PDB entry 1URY | X-ray diffraction, 2.40 A resolution | chain A

[Chain A]
Name: Cytoglobin
From: Homo sapiens
UniProt: Q8WWM9 (CYGB_HUMAN); numbering as in UniProt (aligned over 1-190)
Sequence (190 residues; row label = number of the first residue in the row):
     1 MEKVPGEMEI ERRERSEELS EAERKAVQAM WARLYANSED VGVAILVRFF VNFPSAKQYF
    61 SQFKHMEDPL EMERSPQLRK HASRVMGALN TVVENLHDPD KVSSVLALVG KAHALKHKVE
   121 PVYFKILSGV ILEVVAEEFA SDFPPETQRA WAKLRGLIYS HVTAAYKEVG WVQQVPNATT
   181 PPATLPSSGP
Not modelled in the structure: 1-17, 172-190
Construct notes: engineered mutation S38 (Cys in Q8WWM9), S83 (Cys in Q8WWM9)
Swiss-Prot annotation at these positions:
  - binding site (heme b): H81, H113
Bound ions: heme Fe: H81, H113
Small-molecule neighbours:
  - hexacyanoferrate(3-) (FC6): K125, A152, R155, G156, Y159
  - heme (HEM): F49, A56, Y59, F60, Q77, K80, H81, R84, V85, A88, L89, V109, A112, H113, K116, H117, V119, Y123, F124, L127
  - xenon (XE), molecule 1: W31, L34, V41, I45, M86, I131, V135
  - xenon (XE), molecule 2: W31, L89, V93, W151, L154, I158
  - xenon (XE), molecule 3: G42, I45, L46, A82, V85, M86
  - xenon (XE), molecule 4: S128, I131, L132, R155, I158

[In short]
Ligands of chain A: heme, 4 copies of xenon and hexacyanoferrate(3-). The heme Fe site is built by H81 and
H113. UniProt lists heme b-binding residues H81 and H113.
Chain A is Cytoglobin (Homo sapiens); the structure, cytoglobin cavities, was determined by X-ray diffraction
(same publication as 1UX9).
